Entry 6FUD (X-ray diffraction, 1.30 A resolution); this record covers chains A and B.

Chain A:
Molecule: NBS-LRR class disease resistance protein
Source organism: Oryza sativa subsp. japonica
Reference sequence: B5UBC1 (B5UBC1_ORYSJ); residue numbers follow UniProt; this construct covers 186-264
Chain sequence (81 residues; numbered 184 to 264; the number before each row is that of its first residue):
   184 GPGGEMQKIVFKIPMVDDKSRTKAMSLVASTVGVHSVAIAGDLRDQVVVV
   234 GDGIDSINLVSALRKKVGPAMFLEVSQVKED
Disordered / not traced: 184-187
Differences from the reference sequence: expression tag (184-185)

Chain B:
Molecule: AVR-Pik protein
Source organism: Magnaporthe oryzae
Reference sequence: C4B8B9 (C4B8B9_MAGOR); residue numbers follow UniProt; this construct covers 22-82, 84-113
Chain sequence (93 residues; each row starts with the number of its first residue; note: 1 number in that range is skipped by the numbering (no residue carries it; nothing is unmodelled there)):
    21 METGNKYIEKRAIDLSRERDPNFFDNADIPVPECFWFMFKNNVRQDAGTC
    71 YSSWKMDMKVGP
   83C N
    84 WVHIKSDDNCNLSGDFPPGWIVLGKKRPGF
Disordered / not traced: 21-32
Differences from the reference sequence: initiating methionine (21)
Cystine bridges: Cys-54/Cys-93
What the authors report for this chain:
  - conformationally variable residues (loop rearrangement, side-chain flip): Asn-46 to Pro-50
  - mutagenesis - E53R: decreased signaling in response to Pikm

Chain A / chain B interface:
Residue-residue contacts (32):
  Met-189(A) / Ile-49(B)  hydrophobic
  Lys-191(A) / Thr-69(B)  hydrogen bond (side chain-backbone)
  Lys-195(A) / Asp-66(B)  salt bridge
  Ser-219(A) / Asn-46(B)  hydrogen bond
  Ala-221(A) / Phe-44(B)  hydrophobic
  Ala-223(A) / Asn-42(B)
  Gly-224(A) / Asn-42(B)  hydrogen bond (backbone-backbone)
  Gly-224(A) / Asp-66(B)
  Asp-225(A) / Arg-64(B)  salt bridge
  Asp-225(A) / Asp-66(B)  hydrogen bond (backbone-side chain)
  Asp-225(A) / Ala-67(B)
  Arg-227(A) / Asn-42(B)
  Gln-229(A) / Asp-66(B)  hydrogen bond
  Gln-229(A) / Ala-67(B)  hydrogen bond (side chain-backbone)
  Phe-255(A) / Lys-79(B)
  Phe-255(A) / Trp-84(B)  hydrophobic
  Leu-256(A) / Met-78(B)
  Leu-256(A) / Lys-79(B)  hydrogen bond (backbone-backbone)
  Glu-257(A) / Met-76(B)
  Glu-257(A) / Asp-77(B)
  Glu-257(A) / Met-78(B)
  Val-258(A) / Asp-77(B)  hydrogen bond (backbone-backbone)
  Ser-259(A) / Met-76(B)
  Gln-260(A) / Trp-74(B)  hydrogen bond (backbone-side chain)
  Val-261(A) / Tyr-71(B)
  Val-261(A) / Trp-74(B)
  Lys-262(A) / Pro-50(B)
  Lys-262(A) / Glu-53(B)  salt bridge
  Lys-262(A) / Tyr-71(B)
  Lys-262(A) / Ser-72(B)  hydrogen bond (side chain-backbone)
  Lys-262(A) / Trp-74(B)
  Asp-264(A) / Pro-50(B)
Interface residues without a listed pair, chain A (22 interface residues in all): Asp-228, Val-233, Glu-263
Interface residues without a listed pair, chain B (24 interface residues in all): Phe-43, Trp-56, Met-58, Gln-65, Ser-73, Lys-75
From the paper, about this interface:
  - pairs named by the authors: Lys-195(A)/Asp-66(B) (salt bridge), Ser-219(A)/Asn-46(B) (hydrogen bond), Asp-225(A)/Arg-64(B) (salt bridge), Lys-262(A)/Glu-53(B) (salt bridge), Lys-262(A)/Ser-72(B) (hydrogen bond)

In short:
The interface between chain A and chain B involves 22 residues on one side and 24 on the other, with 10
hydrogen bonds and 3 salt bridges. Polar contacts include Lys-195(A)/Asp-66(B), Asp-225(A)/Arg-64(B) and
Lys-262(A)/Glu-53(B). The paper describes salt bridges between Lys-195(A) and Asp-66(B), Asp-225(A) and
Arg-64(B) and Lys-262(A) and Glu-53(B); hydrogen bonds between Ser-219(A) and Asn-46(B) and Lys-262(A) and
Ser-72(B). The paper reports that E53R of chain B reduces signaling in response to Pikm; conformational
variability at Asn-46(B).
Chain A is NBS-LRR class disease resistance protein (Oryza sativa subsp. japonica) and chain B is AVR-Pik
protein (Magnaporthe oryzae); the structure, Complex of rice blast (Magnaporthe oryzae) effector protein
AVR-PikA with the HMA domain of Pikm-1 from ..., was determined by X-ray diffraction, deposited together with
6FU9, 6FUB, 6G10 and 6G11.
